PDB entry 6HW7 | X-ray diffraction, 2.70 A resolution | chains F and G of the 28 polymer chains in the assembly

== Chain F ==
Name: Probable proteasome subunit alpha type-7
From: Saccharomyces cerevisiae S288C
Notes: EC 3.4.25.1
UniProtKB: P21242 (PSA7_YEAST); residues -3 to 284 here correspond to UniProt positions 1-288 (UniProt number = residue number + 4)
Chain sequence (288 residues; each row starts with the number of its first residue; numbers below 1 keep their minus sign (Met-3 is residue -3)):
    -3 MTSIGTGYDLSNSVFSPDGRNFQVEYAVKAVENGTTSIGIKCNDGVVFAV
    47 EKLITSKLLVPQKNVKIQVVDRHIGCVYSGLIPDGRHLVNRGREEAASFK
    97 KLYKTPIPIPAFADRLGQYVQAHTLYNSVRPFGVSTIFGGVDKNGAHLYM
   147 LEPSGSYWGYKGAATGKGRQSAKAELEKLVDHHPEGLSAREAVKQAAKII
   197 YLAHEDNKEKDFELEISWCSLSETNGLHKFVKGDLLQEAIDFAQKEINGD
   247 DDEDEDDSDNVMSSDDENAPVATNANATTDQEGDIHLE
Unresolved in the structure: -3 to 1, 245-284

== Chain G ==
Name: Proteasome subunit alpha type-1
From: Saccharomyces cerevisiae S288C
Notes: EC 3.4.25.1
UniProtKB: P21243 (PSA1_YEAST); residues -8 to 243 here correspond to UniProt positions 1-252 (UniProt number = residue number + 9)
Chain sequence (252 residues; numbered -8 to 243; the number before each row is that of its first residue; numbers below 1 keep their minus sign (Met-8 is residue -8)):
    -8 MSGAAAASAAGYDRHITIFSPEGRLYQVEYAFKATNQTNINSLAVRGKDC
    42 TVVISQKKVPDKLLDPTTVSYIFCISRTIGMVVNGPIPDARNAALRAKAE
    92 AAEFRYKYGYDMPCDVLAKRMANLSQIYTQRAYMRPLGVILTFVSVDEEL
   142 GPSIYKTDPAGYYVGYKATATGPKQQEITTNLENHFKKSKIDHINEESWE
   192 KVVEFAITHMIDALGTEFSKNDLEVGVATKDKFFTLSAENIEERLVAIAE
   242 QD
Unresolved in the structure: -8 to 1, 243
Ion coordination: Mg2+: Thr8, Tyr119, Arg122, Met125

== Chain F / chain G interface ==
Contacting residue pairs - 65 pairs, chain F then chain G:
  Thr2(F) - His6(G)  hydrogen bond (backbone-side chain)
  Gly3(F) - His6(G)
  Tyr4(F) - Arg5(G)
  Tyr4(F) - His6(G)
  Tyr4(F) - Tyr21(G)
  Ser9(F) - Arg126(G)
  Val10(F) - His6(G)
  Val10(F) - Gln18(G)
  Phe11(F) - Gln18(G)  hydrogen bond (backbone-side chain)
  Phe11(F) - Tyr21(G)
  Phe11(F) - Ala22(G)  hydrophobic
  Phe11(F) - Arg126(G)
  Phe11(F) - Pro127(G)
  Phe11(F) - Gly129(G)
  Ser12(F) - Tyr21(G)
  Pro13(F) - Tyr21(G)  hydrophobic
  Pro13(F) - Lys24(G)  hydrogen bond (backbone-side chain)
  Asp14(F) - Lys24(G)
  Gly15(F) - Tyr21(G)
  Gly15(F) - Ala25(G)
  Lys37(F) - Asp56(G)  salt bridge
  Asp110(F) - Arg82(G)
  Gln114(F) - Arg82(G)  hydrogen bond (side chain-backbone)
  Gln114(F) - Asn83(G)
  Gln114(F) - Leu86(G)
  Gln117(F) - Pro79(G)
  Gln117(F) - Asp80(G)
  Gln117(F) - Asn83(G)  hydrogen bond
  Gln117(F) - Arg126(G)
  Thr120(F) - Arg126(G)  hydrogen bond (backbone-side chain)
  Leu121(F) - Asn83(G)
  Leu121(F) - Tyr124(G)
  Leu121(F) - Arg126(G)
  Leu121(F) - Leu128(G)  hydrophobic
  Tyr122(F) - Tyr124(G)
  Tyr122(F) - Met125(G)  hydrophobic
  Ser150(F) - Pro79(G)
  Gly151(F) - Pro79(G)
  Ser152(F) - Ile78(G)
  Ser152(F) - Pro79(G)
  Tyr153(F) - Arg82(G)  hydrogen bond (backbone-side chain)
  Trp154(F) - Leu55(G)  hydrophobic
  Trp154(F) - Thr59(G)
  Trp154(F) - Val60(G)  hydrophobic
  Trp154(F) - Ser61(G)
  Trp154(F) - Tyr62(G)
  Trp154(F) - Ile78(G)  hydrophobic
  Trp154(F) - Arg82(G)
  Gly155(F) - Leu55(G)
  Gly155(F) - Asp56(G)  hydrogen bond (backbone-backbone)
  Gly155(F) - Thr59(G)  hydrogen bond (backbone-side chain)
  Tyr156(F) - Leu54(G)
  Tyr156(F) - Leu55(G)
  Tyr156(F) - Asp56(G)
  Lys157(F) - Lys53(G)
  Lys157(F) - Leu54(G)  hydrogen bond (backbone-backbone)
  Lys157(F) - Leu55(G)
  Lys157(F) - Asp56(G)
  Gly158(F) - Leu54(G)  hydrogen bond (backbone-backbone)
  Lys169(F) - Leu54(G)
  Leu172(F) - Leu54(G)
  Glu173(F) - Lys53(G)  salt bridge
  Glu173(F) - Leu54(G)
  Val176(F) - Leu54(G)  hydrophobic
  Asp177(F) - Lys53(G)  salt bridge
Other interface residues (no listed pair), chain F (32 interface residues in all): Tyr145
Other interface residues (no listed pair), chain G (29 interface residues in all): Asp52, Pro57

== In short ==
The interface between chain F and chain G involves 32 residues on one side and 29 on the other, with 11
hydrogen bonds and 3 salt bridges. Polar contacts include Lys37(F)-Asp56(G), Glu173(F)-Lys53(G) and
Asp177(F)-Lys53(G). Thr8(G), Tyr119(G), Arg122(G) and Met125(G) form the Mg2+ site.
Here chain F is Probable proteasome subunit alpha type-7 and chain G is Proteasome subunit alpha type-1, both
from Saccharomyces cerevisiae S288C. Entry 6HW7 (Yeast 20S proteasome in complex with 29) was determined by
X-ray diffraction together with 6HTB, 6HTC, 6HTD, 6HTP, 6HTR, 6HUB and 30 further entries from the same study.
